PDB entry 9DMQ | electron microscopy, 2.06 A resolution | chains C and D of the 7 polymer chains in the assembly

# Chain C
Molecule: Acetylcholine receptor subunit alpha
Source organism: Homo sapiens
UniProtKB: P02708 (ACHA_HUMAN); residues -19 to 437 here correspond to UniProt positions 1-457 (UniProt number = residue number + 20)
Sequence (457 residues; each row starts with the number of its first residue; numbers below 1 keep their minus sign (Met-19 is residue -19)):
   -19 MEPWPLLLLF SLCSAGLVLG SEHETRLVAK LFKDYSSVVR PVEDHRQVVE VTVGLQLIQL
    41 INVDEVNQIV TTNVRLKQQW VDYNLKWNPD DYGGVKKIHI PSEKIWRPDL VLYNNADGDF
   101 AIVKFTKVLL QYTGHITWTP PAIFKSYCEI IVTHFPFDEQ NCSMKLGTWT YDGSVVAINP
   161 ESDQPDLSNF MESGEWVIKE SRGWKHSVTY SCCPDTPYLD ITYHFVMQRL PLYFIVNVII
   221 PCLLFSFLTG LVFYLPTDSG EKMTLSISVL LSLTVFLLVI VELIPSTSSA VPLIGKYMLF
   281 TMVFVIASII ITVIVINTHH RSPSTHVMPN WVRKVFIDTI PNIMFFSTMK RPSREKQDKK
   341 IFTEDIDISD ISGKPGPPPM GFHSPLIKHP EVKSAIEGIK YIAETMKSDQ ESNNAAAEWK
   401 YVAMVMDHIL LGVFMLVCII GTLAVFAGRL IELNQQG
Unresolved in the structure: -19 to 0, 331-365, 437
Disulfide bonds: Cys128-Cys142
Covalent attachments: glycan linked to Asn141
Swiss-Prot annotation at these positions:
  - glycosylation: Asn141 (N-linked (GlcNAc...) asparagine)

# Chain D
Molecule: Acetylcholine receptor subunit delta
Source organism: Homo sapiens
UniProtKB: Q07001 (ACHD_HUMAN); residues -20 to 496 here correspond to UniProt positions 1-517 (UniProt number = residue number + 21)
Sequence (517 residues; each row starts with the number of its first residue; numbers below 1 keep their minus sign (Met-20 is residue -20)):
   -20 MEGPVLTLGL LAALAVCGSW GLNEEERLIR HLFQEKGYNK ELRPVAHKEE SVDVALALTL
    40 SNLISLKEVE ETLTTNVWIE HGWTDNRLKW NAEEFGNISV LRLPPDMVWL PEIVLENNND
   100 GSFQISYSCN VLVYHYGFVY WLPPAIFRSS CPISVTYFPF DWQNCSLKFS SLKYTAKEIT
   160 LSLKQDAKEN RTYPVEWIII DPEGFTENGE WEIVHRPARV NVDPRAPLDS PSRQDITFYL
   220 IIRRKPLFYI INILVPCVLI SFMVNLVFYL PADSGEKTSV AISVLLAQSV FLLLISKRLP
   280 ATSMAIPLIG KFLLFGMVLV TMVVVICVIV LNIHFRTPST HVLSEGVKKL FLETLPELLH
   340 MSRPAEDGPS PGALVRRSSS LGYISKAEEY FLLKSRSDLM FEKQSERHGL ARRLTTARRP
   400 PASSEQAQQE LFNELKPAVD GANFIVNHMR DQNNYNEEKD SWNRVARTVD RLCLFVVTPV
   460 MVVGTAWIFL QGVYNQPPPQ PFPGDPYSYN VQDKRFI
Unresolved in the structure: -20 to 0, 345-407
Disulfide bonds: Cys130-Cys144
Covalent attachments: N-acetylglucosamine (NAG) linked to Asn76, Asn143, Asn169
Swiss-Prot annotation at these positions:
  - modified residue: Tyr369 (Phosphotyrosine)
  - glycosylation (N-linked (GlcNAc...) asparagine): Asn76, Asn143

# How chain C and chain D interact
Residue-residue contacts (109; chain C residue first):
  Val18(C) with Ile8(D), hydrophobic; Leu82(D), hydrophobic; Pro83(D); Met86(D), hydrophobic
  Val19(C) with Leu1(D), hydrophobic; Glu5(D); Ile8(D), hydrophobic
  Arg20(C) with Leu1(D); Glu4(D), salt bridge
  Val22(C) with Leu1(D), hydrogen bond (backbone-backbone)
  Glu23(C) with Leu1(D), hydrogen bond (backbone-backbone); Asn2(D)
  Asp24(C) with Leu1(D)
  His25(C) with Leu1(D); Glu3(D); Gly75(D), hydrogen bond (side chain-backbone); Ile77(D)
  Arg26(C) with Gly75(D), hydrogen bond (side chain-backbone)
  Asn47(C) with Ile43(D); Ser44(D)
  Gln48(C) with Glu186(D); Gly188(D)
  Asp89(C) with Tyr106(D)
  Val91(C) with Tyr106(D), hydrophobic
  Asn95(C) with Asn41(D); Asn55(D), hydrogen bond (backbone-side chain); Ile125(D)
  Ala96(C) with Asn41(D); Ile43(D); Asn55(D); Ile125(D)
  Asp97(C) with Ile43(D); Ile125(D)
  Gly98(C) with Ile125(D)
  Phe100(C) with Asn55(D); Pro123(D), hydrophobic; Ala124(D); Ile125(D), hydrophobic
  Ala101(C) with Tyr106(D), hydrophobic
  Tyr127(C) with Thr185(D); Glu186(D)
  Glu129(C) with Thr185(D)
  Trp149(C) with Trp57(D); Cys108(D); Leu121(D), hydrogen bond (side chain-backbone)
  Thr150(C) with Arg81(D), hydrogen bond (backbone-side chain); Asn109(D), hydrogen bond; Leu111(D)
  Tyr151(C) with Arg81(D)
  Asp152(C) with Arg81(D), salt bridge
  Gly240(C) with Glu255(D)
  Glu241(C) with Glu255(D)
  Lys242(C) with Glu255(D)
  Met243(C) with Glu255(D), hydrogen bond (backbone-side chain)
  Thr244(C) with Glu255(D), hydrogen bond
  Ile247(C) with Met242(D), hydrophobic; Val259(D), hydrophobic; Ser262(D)
  Leu250(C) with Met242(D), hydrophobic
  Leu251(C) with Ser262(D)
  Thr254(C) with Val269(D); Phe270(D)
  Leu257(C) with Asn231(D); Phe270(D), hydrophobic; Leu273(D), hydrophobic
  Leu258(C) with Leu273(D), hydrophobic
  Pro265(C) with Phe227(D)
  Ser266(C) with Phe227(D)
  Thr267(C) with Phe227(D)
  Ser268(C) with Gly188(D), hydrogen bond (backbone-backbone); Lys224(D), hydrogen bond (side chain-backbone); Leu226(D); Phe227(D), hydrogen bond (side chain-backbone)
  Ser269(C) with Gly188(D)
  Val271(C) with Leu226(D), hydrophobic
  Leu279(C) with Ile230(D)
  Met282(C) with Ile239(D), hydrophobic
  Ile286(C) with Leu238(D), hydrophobic
  Ile289(C) with Met242(D), hydrophobic; Leu245(D), hydrophobic
  Ile290(C) with Leu245(D), hydrophobic
  Val293(C) with Leu245(D)
  Ile296(C) with Leu249(D), hydrophobic; Pro250(D)
  Asn297(C) with Tyr248(D), hydrogen bond (side chain-backbone)
  His300(C) with Pro250(D)
  Arg301(C) with Tyr248(D), hydrogen bond
  Pro303(C) with Pro343(D); Ala344(D)
  Ser304(C) with Pro343(D); Asp439(D)
  Thr305(C) with Ser341(D); Arg342(D); Arg446(D)
  His306(C) with Ser341(D); Arg446(D)
  Val307(C) with Ala344(D)
  Leu366(C) with Phe411(D), hydrophobic
  Glu371(C) with Val418(D); Asp419(D); Asn422(D)
  Ser374(C) with Asn422(D), hydrogen bond
  Ala375(C) with Asn422(D)
  Gly378(C) with Val425(D); Arg429(D)
  Tyr381(C) with Arg429(D); Asn432(D), hydrogen bond
  Ile382(C) with Met428(D), hydrophobic
  Thr385(C) with Asn432(D)
Other interface residues (no listed pair), chain C (73 interface residues in all): Ile49, Tyr93, Val155, Val261, Ile264, Ala270, Val283, Val372, Ile379
Other interface residues (no listed pair), chain D (76 interface residues in all): Ser40, Ser105, Arg127, Asn187, Glu189, Pro225, Val234, Pro235, Asp252, Ser253, Leu265, Ala266, Arg277, Ala421, Ile424, Arg443

# Summary
The interface between chain C and chain D involves 73 residues on one side and 76 on the other; the contacts
include 17 hydrogen bonds and 2 salt bridges. Among the polar pairs are Arg20(C)-Glu4(D), Asp152(C)-Arg81(D)
and His25(C)-Gly75(D).
Chain C is Acetylcholine receptor subunit alpha and chain D is Acetylcholine receptor subunit delta, both from
Homo sapiens; the structure, Human muscle nAChR with fab3-bound, was determined by electron microscopy
together with 9DMG, 9DMH, 9DMJ, 9DMK, 9DML, 9DMS and 9DMT from the same study.
